6RSY - chains A and D of the 5 polymer chains in the assembly; structure by X-ray diffraction, 2.95 A resolution.

# Chain A
Name: HLA class I histocompatibility antigen, A-2 alpha chain
Source organism: Homo sapiens
UniProt: P01892 (1A02_HUMAN); residues 2-277 here correspond to UniProt positions 25-300 (UniProt number = residue number + 23)
Amino-acid sequence (276 residues; each row starts with the number of its first residue):
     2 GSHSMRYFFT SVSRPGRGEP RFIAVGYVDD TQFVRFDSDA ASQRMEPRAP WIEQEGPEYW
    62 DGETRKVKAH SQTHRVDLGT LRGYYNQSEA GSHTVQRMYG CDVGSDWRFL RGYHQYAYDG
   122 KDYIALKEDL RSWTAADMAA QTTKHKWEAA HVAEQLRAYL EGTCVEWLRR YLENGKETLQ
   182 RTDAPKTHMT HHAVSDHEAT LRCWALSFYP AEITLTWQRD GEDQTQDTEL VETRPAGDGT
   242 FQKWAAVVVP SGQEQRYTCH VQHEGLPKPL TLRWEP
Disordered / not traced: 277
Disulfide bonds: Cys102-Cys165, Cys204-Cys260

# Chain D
Name: a7b2 ALPHA CHAIN
Source organism: Homo sapiens
Amino-acid sequence (208 residues; each row starts with the number of its first residue):
     1 MADAKTTQPP SMDCAEGRAA NLPCNHSTVD PNEYVYWYRQ IHSQGPQYII HGLKNNETNE
    61 MASLIITEDR KSSTLILPHA TLRDTAVYYC IGGGTTSGTY KYIFGTGTRL KVLANIQNPD
   121 PAVYQLRDSK SSDKSVCLFT DFDSQTNVSQ SKDSDVYITD KCVLDMRSMD FKSNSAVAWS
   181 NKSDFACANA FNNSIIPEDT FFPSPESS
Disordered / not traced: 1-2, 195-208
Disulfide bonds: Cys24-Cys90, Cys137-Cys187

# Interface between chain A and chain D
Residue-residue contacts (18):
  Gly63(A) - Gly98(D)
  Arg66(A) - Gly98(D)  hydrogen bond (side chain-backbone)
  Arg66(A) - Tyr100(D)
  Lys67(A) - Thr96(D)  hydrogen bond (side chain-backbone)
  Lys67(A) - Gly98(D)
  Lys67(A) - Tyr100(D)
  His152(A) - Tyr34(D)
  Glu155(A) - Tyr34(D)  hydrogen bond
  Glu155(A) - His51(D)  salt bridge
  Glu155(A) - Leu53(D)
  Gln156(A) - Asn32(D)
  Gln156(A) - Tyr34(D)
  Gln156(A) - Leu53(D)
  Ala159(A) - Asn32(D)
  Gly163(A) - Asn32(D)
  Thr164(A) - Asn32(D)  hydrogen bond
  Thr164(A) - Thr96(D)
  Glu167(A) - Asn32(D)
Interface residues without a listed pair, chain D (12 interface residues in all): Asp30, Glu57, Thr95, Ser97, Thr99
Interface features reported in the paper:
  - interface residues, chain A: Gln156(A) (from molecular simulation)

# Overview
Chain A and chain D form an interface of 10 and 12 residues respectively; the contacts include 4 hydrogen
bonds and 1 salt bridge. Polar pairs include Glu155(A)-His51(D), Arg66(A)-Gly98(D) and Lys67(A)-Thr96(D). From
the paper: the interface residue Gln156(A).
Chain A is HLA class I histocompatibility antigen, A-2 alpha chain and chain D is a7b2 ALPHA CHAIN, both from
Homo sapiens; the structure, The complex between TCR a7b2 and human Class I MHC HLA-A0201-WT1 with the bound
RMFPNAPYL peptide, was determined by X-ray diffraction together with 6R2L from the same study.
